PDB entry 7N5C | X-ray diffraction, 1.87 A resolution | chains D and E of the 5 polymer chains in the assembly

== Chain D ==
Protein: Fusion protein of T cell receptor alpha variable 21-DV12 with T-cell receptor, sp3.4 alpha chain
Source organism: Mus musculus
Notes: engineered mutation(s): S110C
UniProtKB: chimeric construct of A0A075B6C4, K7N5N2: residues 1-106 from A0A075B6C4 (A0A075B6C4_MOUSE) positions 18-107 (offset varies); residues 128-220 from K7N5N2 positions 115-207 (UniProt number = residue number - 13)
Sequence (204 residues; row label = number of the first residue in the row; note: 16 numbers in that range are skipped by the numbering (no residue carries them; nothing is unmodelled there)):
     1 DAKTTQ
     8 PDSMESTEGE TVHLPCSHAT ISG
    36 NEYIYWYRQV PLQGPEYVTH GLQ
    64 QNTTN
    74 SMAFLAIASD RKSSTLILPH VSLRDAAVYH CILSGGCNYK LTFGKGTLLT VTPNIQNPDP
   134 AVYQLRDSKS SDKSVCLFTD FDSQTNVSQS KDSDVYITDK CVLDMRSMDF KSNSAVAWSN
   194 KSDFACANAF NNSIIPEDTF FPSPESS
Not modelled in the structure: 1, 143-147, 217-220
Disulfides: Cys23-Cys104, Cys149-Cys199
Sequence notes: linker (107-127)

== Chain E ==
Protein: Fusion protein of T cell receptor beta, variable 29 and Human nkt tcr beta chain
Source organism: Mus musculus
UniProtKB: chimeric construct of A0A0G2LB96, K7N5M4: residues 1-107 from A0A0G2LB96 (A0A0G2LB96_MOUSE) positions 20-113 (offset varies); residues 111-253 from K7N5M4 positions 107-249 (UniProt number = residue number - 4)
Sequence (240 residues; numbered 1 to 253; 13 numbers in that range are skipped by the numbering (no residue carries them; nothing is unmodelled there); the number before each row is that of its first residue):
     1 DMKVTQMPRY LIKRMGENVL LECGQDMSH
    37 ETMYWYRQDP GLGLQLIYIS YD
    63 VDSNSEGDIP
    74 KGYRVSRK
    83 KREHFSLILD SAKTNQTSVY FCASSFGREQ YFGPGTRLTV LEDLKNVFPP EVAVFEPSEA
   143 EISHTQKATL VCLATGFYPD HVELSWWVNG KEVHSGVCTD PQPLKEQPAL NDSRYALSSR
   203 LRVSATFWQN PRNHFRCQVQ FYGLSENDEW TQDRAKPVTQ IVSAEAWGRA D
Disulfides: Cys23-Cys104, Cys154-Cys219
Sequence notes: linker (108-110); conflict Leu123 (Thr119 in K7N5M4)

== How chain D and chain E interact ==
Inter-chain disulfides: Cys174(D)-Cys180(E)
Contacting residue pairs - 90 pairs, chain D then chain E:
  Tyr40(D) - Arg110(E)  hydrogen bond (side chain-backbone)
  Tyr40(D) - Glu111(E)
  Tyr42(D) - Glu111(E)
  Tyr42(D) - Gln112(E)  hydrogen bond (side chain-backbone)
  Tyr42(D) - Phe114(E)  hydrophobic
  Gln44(D) - Gln44(E)  hydrogen bond
  Gln44(D) - Leu50(E)
  Gln44(D) - Phe103(E)
  Leu47(D) - Phe103(E)
  Gln48(D) - Phe103(E)
  Gly49(D) - Phe103(E)
  Gly49(D) - Gly115(E)
  Pro50(D) - Leu50(E)  hydrophobic
  Pro50(D) - Phe114(E)
  Tyr52(D) - Arg110(E)  hydrogen bond
  Tyr52(D) - Glu111(E)
  His55(D) - Arg110(E)
  Tyr112(D) - Thr38(E)
  Tyr112(D) - Tyr40(E)  hydrogen bond (backbone-side chain)
  Tyr112(D) - Ile55(E)  hydrophobic
  Tyr112(D) - Ser107(E)
  Tyr112(D) - Phe108(E)
  Tyr112(D) - Gly109(E)
  Tyr112(D) - Gln112(E)  hydrogen bond (backbone-side chain)
  Lys113(D) - Tyr57(E)
  Leu114(D) - Gln112(E)
  Phe116(D) - Leu50(E)
  Phe116(D) - Phe114(E)  hydrophobic
  Gly117(D) - Gly49(E)
  Lys118(D) - Gly47(E)
  Asp132(D) - His146(E)  salt bridge
  Tyr136(D) - Ser140(E)
  Tyr136(D) - Ala142(E)
  Tyr136(D) - Glu143(E)
  Tyr136(D) - His146(E)
  Tyr136(D) - Thr147(E)
  Gln137(D) - Ser140(E)
  Leu138(D) - Phe137(E)
  Leu138(D) - Glu138(E)
  Leu138(D) - Thr151(E)
  Leu138(D) - Val153(E)  hydrophobic
  Arg139(D) - Phe137(E)
  Arg139(D) - Glu138(E)  hydrogen bond (backbone-backbone)
  Arg139(D) - Pro139(E)
  Ser141(D) - Ala135(E)
  Ser141(D) - Val136(E)
  Ser141(D) - Phe137(E)
  Val148(D) - Phe137(E)  hydrophobic
  Val148(D) - Leu155(E)  hydrophobic
  Leu150(D) - Thr151(E)
  Thr152(D) - Arg204(E)
  Asp153(D) - Thr147(E)
  Asp153(D) - Arg204(E)  salt bridge
  Gln162(D) - Leu186(E)
  Tyr169(D) - Leu186(E)  hydrophobic
  Tyr169(D) - Lys187(E)
  Tyr169(D) - Glu188(E)  hydrogen bond (side chain-backbone)
  Tyr169(D) - Gln189(E)
  Ile170(D) - Leu186(E)
  Thr171(D) - Asp182(E)
  Thr171(D) - Ser200(E)
  Thr171(D) - Arg202(E)  hydrogen bond
  Asp172(D) - Arg202(E)
  Cys174(D) - Cys180(E)  disulfide
  Cys174(D) - Thr181(E)
  Cys174(D) - Arg202(E)
  Val175(D) - Cys180(E)  hydrogen bond (backbone-side chain)
  Leu176(D) - Gly178(E)
  Leu176(D) - Val179(E)
  Leu176(D) - Cys180(E)  hydrophobic
  Leu176(D) - Arg204(E)
  Asp177(D) - Ser177(E)  hydrogen bond (backbone-side chain)
  Asp177(D) - Gly178(E)  hydrogen bond (backbone-backbone)
  Met178(D) - Ser177(E)
  Met178(D) - Gly178(E)
  Met178(D) - Arg204(E)
  Met178(D) - Val205(E)
  Arg179(D) - Ser177(E)  hydrogen bond (backbone-side chain)
  Met181(D) - Lys149(E)
  Phe183(D) - Lys149(E)
  Phe183(D) - Arg204(E)
  Ser185(D) - Arg204(E)  hydrogen bond
  Ser187(D) - Arg202(E)  hydrogen bond
  Ala188(D) - Arg202(E)
  Val189(D) - Arg202(E)
  Trp191(D) - Leu155(E)  hydrophobic
  Trp191(D) - Leu186(E)  hydrophobic
  Trp191(D) - Ala198(E)  hydrophobic
  Phe213(D) - His146(E)
  Pro215(D) - Ala142(E)  hydrophobic
Interface residues without a listed pair, chain D (48 interface residues in all): His103, Thr115, Ser180
Interface residues without a listed pair, chain E (54 interface residues in all): Tyr42, Leu52, Glu68, Asp70, Leu152, Thr157, Gln184, Ser206

== Summary ==
48 residues of chain D face 54 of chain E across their interface; the contacts include 1 disulfide bond, 15
hydrogen bonds and 2 salt bridges. Among the polar pairs are Asp132(D)-His146(E), Asp153(D)-Arg204(E) and
Tyr40(D)-Arg110(E).
Here chain D is Fusion protein of T cell receptor alpha variable 21-DV12 with T-cell receptor, sp3.4 alpha
chain and chain E is Fusion protein of T cell receptor beta, variable 29 and Human nkt tcr beta chain, both
from Mus musculus. Entry 7N5C (6218 TCR in complex with H2Db PA with an engineered TCR-pMHC disulfide bond)
was determined by X-ray diffraction, deposited together with 7N4K, 7N5P and 7N5Q.
